Entry 5O09 (electron microscopy, 3.60 A resolution); this record covers chains 3B and 4A of the 24 polymer chains in the assembly.

Chain 3B:
Name: Tubulin BtubB
Organism: Prosthecobacter dejongeii
UniProtKB: Q8GCC1 (Q8GCC1_9BACT); numbering as in UniProt (aligned over 1-426)
Chain sequence (426 residues; each row starts with the number of its first residue):
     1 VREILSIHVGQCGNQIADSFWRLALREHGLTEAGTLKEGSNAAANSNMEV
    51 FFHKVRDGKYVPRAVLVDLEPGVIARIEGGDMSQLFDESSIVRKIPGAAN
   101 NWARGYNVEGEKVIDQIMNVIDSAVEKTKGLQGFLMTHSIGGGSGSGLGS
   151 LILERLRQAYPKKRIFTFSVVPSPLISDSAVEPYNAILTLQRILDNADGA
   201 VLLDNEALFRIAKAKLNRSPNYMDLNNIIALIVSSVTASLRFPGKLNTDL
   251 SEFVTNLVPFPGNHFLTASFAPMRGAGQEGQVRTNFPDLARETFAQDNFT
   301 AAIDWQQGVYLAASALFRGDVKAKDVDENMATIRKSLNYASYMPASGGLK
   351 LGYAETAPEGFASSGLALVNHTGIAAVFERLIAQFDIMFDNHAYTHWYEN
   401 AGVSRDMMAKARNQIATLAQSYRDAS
Unresolved in the structure: 1, 38-45, 274-280
Small-molecule neighbours:
  - GDP (guanosine-5'-diphosphate), molecule 1: Gly10, Gln11, Cys12, Gln15, Gly97, Ala98, Asn100, Ser139, Gly141, Gly142, Gly143, Ser144, Gly145, Val170, Ser177, Asp178, Glu182, Asn205, Leu208, Tyr222, Leu225, Asn226, Ile229
  - GDP, molecule 2: Lys245, Leu246, Asn247, Glu252

Chain 4A:
Name: Tubulin
Organism: Prosthecobacter dejongeii
UniProtKB: Q8GCC5 (Q8GCC5_9BACT); residue numbers follow UniProt; this construct covers 3-435
Chain sequence (433 residues; numbered 3 to 435; the number before each row is that of its first residue):
     3 VNNTIVVSIGQAGNQIAASFWKTVCLEHGIDPLTGQTAPGVAPRGNWSSF
    53 FSKLGESSSGSYVPRAIMVDLEPSVIDNVKATSGSLFNPANLISRTEGAG
   103 GNFAVGYLGAGREVLPEVMSRLDYEIDKCDNVGGIIVLHAIGGGTGSGFG
   153 ALLIESLKEKYGEIPVLSCAVLPSPQVSSVVTEPYNTVFALNTLRRSADA
   203 CLIFDNEALFDLAHRKWNIESPTVDDLNLLITEALAGITASMRFSGFLTV
   253 EITLRELLTNLVPQPSLHFLMCAFAPLTPPDRSKFEELGIEEMIKSLFDN
   303 GSVFAACSPMEGRFLSTAVLYRGIMEDKPLADAALAAMREKLPLTYWIPT
   353 AFKIGYVEQPGISHRKSMVLLANNTEIARVLDRICHNFDKLWQRKAFANW
   403 YLNEGMSEEQINVLRASAQELVQSYQVAEESGA
Small-molecule neighbours: GDP (guanosine-5'-diphosphate): Gly12, Gln13, Ala14, Gln17, Ile18, Asp72, Gly102, Gly103, Ala142, Gly144, Gly145, Gly146, Thr147, Gly148, Val173, Ser181, Val182, Glu185, Asn208, Val226, Leu229, Asn230, Ile233

Chain 3B / chain 4A interface:
Pairs across the interface (12; chain 3B residue first):
  His53(3B) - Phe287(4A)
  Val55(3B) - Lys286(4A)
  Val55(3B) - Phe287(4A)  hydrophobic
  Arg56(3B) - Lys286(4A)  hydrogen bond (side chain-backbone)
  Arg56(3B) - Phe287(4A)
  Arg56(3B) - Glu289(4A)  salt bridge
  Asp57(3B) - Lys286(4A)
  Lys59(3B) - Arg284(4A)
  Lys59(3B) - Lys286(4A)  hydrogen bond (backbone-side chain)
  Val61(3B) - Phe287(4A)  hydrophobic
  Gln84(3B) - Arg284(4A)  hydrogen bond
  Asp87(3B) - Phe287(4A)
Interface residues without a listed pair, chain 3B (9 interface residues in all): Lys54
Interface residues without a listed pair, chain 4A (5 interface residues in all): Ser285
From the paper, about this interface:
  - interface residues, chain 3B: Val55(3B)
  - interface residues, chain 4A: Thr280(4A)

In short:
Chain 3B and chain 4A form an interface of 9 and 5 residues respectively, with 3 hydrogen bonds and 1 salt
bridge. Among the polar pairs are Arg56(3B)-Glu289(4A), Arg56(3B)-Lys286(4A) and Lys59(3B)-Lys286(4A). Chain
3B binds GDP. Chain 4A binds GDP. The paper reports interface residues Val55(3B) and Thr280(4A).
Here chain 3B is Tubulin BtubB and chain 4A is Tubulin, both from Prosthecobacter dejongeii. Entry 5O09
(BtubABC mini microtubule) was determined by electron microscopy, deposited together with 5O01.
